8I7R - chains B3 and B4 of the 450 polymer chains in the assembly; structure by electron microscopy, 6.50 A resolution (low resolution: residue-level contacts below are approximate; hydrogen-bond / salt-bridge calls are withheld).

[Chain B3 (and B4)]
Name: Tektin-2
Source organism: Mus musculus
Notes: chain B4 of this document is another copy of the same molecule, construct and numbering; everything in this record applies to it too
UniProtKB: Q922G7 (TEKT2_MOUSE); residue numbers follow UniProt; this construct covers 1-430
Chain sequence (430 residues; numbered 1 to 430; the number before each row is that of its first residue):
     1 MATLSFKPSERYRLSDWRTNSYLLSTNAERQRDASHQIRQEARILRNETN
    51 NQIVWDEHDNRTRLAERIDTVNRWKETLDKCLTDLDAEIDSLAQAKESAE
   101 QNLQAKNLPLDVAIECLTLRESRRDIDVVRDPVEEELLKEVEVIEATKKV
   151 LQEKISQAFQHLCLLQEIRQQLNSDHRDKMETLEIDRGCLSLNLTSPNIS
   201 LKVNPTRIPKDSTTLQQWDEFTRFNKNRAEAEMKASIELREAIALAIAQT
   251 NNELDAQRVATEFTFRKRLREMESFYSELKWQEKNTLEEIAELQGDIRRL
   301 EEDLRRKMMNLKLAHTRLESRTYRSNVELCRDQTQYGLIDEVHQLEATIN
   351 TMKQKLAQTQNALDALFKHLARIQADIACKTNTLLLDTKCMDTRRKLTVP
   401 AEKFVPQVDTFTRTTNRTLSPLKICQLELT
Unresolved in the structure: 1, 418-430 (chain B4: 1, 275-378, 418-430)

[Chain B3 / chain B4 interface]
Contacting residue pairs (81; chain B3 residue first):
  Leu-117(B3) / Ala-2(B4)
  Glu-121(B3) / Phe-6(B4)
  Arg-123(B3) / Arg-11(B4)
  Asp-125(B3) / Tyr-12(B4)
  Ile-126(B3) / Tyr-12(B4)
  Ile-126(B3) / Trp-17(B4)
  Ile-126(B3) / Asn-20(B4)
  Asp-127(B3) / Arg-11(B4)
  Asp-127(B3) / Trp-17(B4)
  Val-128(B3) / Glu-10(B4)
  Val-128(B3) / Arg-11(B4)
  Val-128(B3) / Tyr-12(B4)
  Val-129(B3) / Arg-11(B4)
  Val-129(B3) / Tyr-12(B4)
  Val-129(B3) / Arg-13(B4)
  Val-129(B3) / Leu-14(B4)
  Val-129(B3) / Trp-17(B4)
  Arg-130(B3) / Phe-6(B4)
  Arg-130(B3) / Arg-11(B4)
  Arg-130(B3) / Tyr-12(B4)
  Glu-134(B3) / Arg-11(B4)
  Leu-138(B3) / Leu-4(B4)
  Glu-271(B3) / Trp-17(B4)
  Met-272(B3) / Trp-17(B4)
  Phe-275(B3) / Trp-17(B4)
  Gln-282(B3) / Ser-25(B4)
  Gln-282(B3) / Ala-28(B4)
  Gln-282(B3) / Glu-29(B4)
  Gln-282(B3) / Arg-32(B4)
  Asn-285(B3) / Arg-32(B4)
  Thr-286(B3) / Arg-32(B4)
  Glu-289(B3) / Arg-32(B4)
  Glu-289(B3) / Ser-35(B4)
  Glu-289(B3) / Arg-39(B4)
  Glu-292(B3) / Arg-39(B4)
  Asp-296(B3) / Arg-39(B4)
  Arg-299(B3) / Arg-46(B4)
  Lys-307(B3) / Ile-53(B4)
  Leu-311(B3) / Leu-201(B4)
  Lys-312(B3) / Ile-199(B4)
  Lys-312(B3) / Ser-200(B4)
  Lys-312(B3) / Leu-201(B4)
  Leu-313(B3) / Asn-193(B4)
  Leu-313(B3) / Leu-194(B4)
  Leu-313(B3) / Ser-196(B4)
  Leu-313(B3) / Ile-199(B4)
  His-315(B3) / Ser-200(B4)
  His-315(B3) / Leu-201(B4)
  His-315(B3) / Lys-202(B4)
  Thr-316(B3) / Ile-199(B4)
  Thr-316(B3) / Ser-200(B4)
  Arg-317(B3) / Arg-61(B4)
  Arg-317(B3) / Cys-189(B4)
  Arg-317(B3) / Leu-190(B4)
  Arg-317(B3) / Leu-192(B4)
  Leu-318(B3) / Lys-202(B4)
  Leu-318(B3) / Pro-205(B4)
  Glu-319(B3) / Lys-202(B4)
  Ser-320(B3) / Ile-185(B4)
  Ser-320(B3) / Cys-189(B4)
  Arg-324(B3) / Asp-186(B4)
  Asn-326(B3) / Asp-211(B4)
  Val-327(B3) / Asp-211(B4)
  Val-327(B3) / Thr-213(B4)
  Glu-328(B3) / Thr-182(B4)
  Glu-328(B3) / Asp-211(B4)
  Glu-328(B3) / Trp-218(B4)
  Glu-328(B3) / Phe-221(B4)
  Leu-329(B3) / Pro-209(B4)
  Leu-329(B3) / Asp-211(B4)
  Cys-330(B3) / Trp-218(B4)
  Arg-331(B3) / Thr-213(B4)
  Thr-334(B3) / Leu-64(B4)
  Leu-338(B3) / Asn-60(B4)
  Glu-341(B3) / Asp-56(B4)
  Glu-341(B3) / Asn-60(B4)
  Lys-355(B3) / Ala-42(B4)
  Lys-355(B3) / Leu-45(B4)
  Lys-355(B3) / Arg-46(B4)
  His-369(B3) / Gln-31(B4)
  Asp-376(B3) / Leu-24(B4)
Also at the interface, not in a pair above, chain B3 (64 interface residues in all): Arg-120, Asp-131, Arg-268, Leu-293, Asp-303, Met-309, Asn-310, Arg-321, Thr-322, Ser-325, Gln-333, Gly-337, Ile-339, Gln-344, Thr-348, Thr-351, Met-352, Ala-365, Leu-366, Arg-372
Also at the interface, not in a pair above, chain B4 (60 interface residues in all): Lys-7, Ser-21, Asn-27, His-36, Arg-43, Thr-49, Asn-50, Gln-52, Arg-63, Glu-181, Thr-195, Val-203, Thr-206, Arg-207, Leu-215

[In short]
64 residues of chain B3 face 60 of chain B4 across their interface.
Both chains are Tektin-2 (Mus musculus). Entry 8I7R (In situ structure of axonemal doublet microtubules in
mouse sperm with 48-nm repeat) was determined by electron microscopy (same publication as 8I7O).
